Entry 8ZBA (electron microscopy, 3.57 A resolution); this record covers chains A and a of the 4 polymer chains in the assembly.

== Chain A (and a) ==
Protein: Non-structural protein 1
Source organism: Yellow fever virus 17D
Notes: chain a of this document is another copy of the same molecule, construct and numbering; everything in this record applies to it too
Reference sequence: P03314 (POLG_YEFV1); residues 1-352 here correspond to UniProt positions 779-1130 (UniProt number = residue number + 778)
Amino-acid sequence (358 residues; numbered 1 to 358; the number before each row is that of its first residue):
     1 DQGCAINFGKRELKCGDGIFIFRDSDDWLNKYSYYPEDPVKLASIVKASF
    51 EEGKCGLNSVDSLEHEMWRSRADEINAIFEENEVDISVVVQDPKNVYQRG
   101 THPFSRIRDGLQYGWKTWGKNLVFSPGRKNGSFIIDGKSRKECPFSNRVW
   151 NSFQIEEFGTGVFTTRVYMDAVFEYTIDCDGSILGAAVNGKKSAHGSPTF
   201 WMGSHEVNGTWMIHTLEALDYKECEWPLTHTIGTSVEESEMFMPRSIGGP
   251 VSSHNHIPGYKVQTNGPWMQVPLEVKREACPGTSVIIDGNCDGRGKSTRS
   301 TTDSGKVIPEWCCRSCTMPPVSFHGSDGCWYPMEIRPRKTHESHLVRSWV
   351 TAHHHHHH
Unresolved in the structure: 27-30, 109-128, 338-358 (chain a: 109-128, 160-164, 339-345, 352-358)
Disulfide bonds: C4-C15, C55-C143, C179-C224, C280-C329, C291-C312, C313-C316
Differences from the reference sequence: expression tag (353-358)
UniProt features mapped onto this chain:
  - site: A352 (Cleavage)
  - glycosylation (N-linked (GlcNAc...) asparagine): N130, N208
From the paper describing this entry:
  - self-association interface (contacts with another copy of this molecule); pairs are residue here / residue on that copy: F8-V162, F163-G16

== How chain A and chain a interact ==
Pairs across the interface - 87 pairs, chain A then chain a:
  D1(A) - I6(a)  hydrogen bond (backbone-backbone)
  D1(A) - N7(a)
  Q2(A) - I6(a)
  G3(A) - C4(a)
  G3(A) - A5(a)
  G3(A) - F22(a)
  C4(A) - G3(a)
  C4(A) - C4(a)  hydrogen bond (backbone-backbone)
  C4(A) - F22(a)  hydrophobic
  A5(A) - Q2(a)
  A5(A) - G3(a)
  A5(A) - F20(a)  hydrophobic
  A5(A) - F22(a)
  I6(A) - Q2(a)  hydrogen bond (backbone-backbone)
  K14(A) - F22(a)
  D17(A) - F22(a)
  D17(A) - R23(a)  hydrogen bond (backbone-backbone)
  G18(A) - I21(a)
  I19(A) - I21(a)  hydrogen bond (backbone-backbone)
  I19(A) - A187(a)  hydrophobic
  I19(A) - N189(a)
  I19(A) - K192(a)
  I19(A) - A194(a)  hydrophobic
  F20(A) - A5(a)  hydrophobic
  F20(A) - I19(a)
  F20(A) - F20(a)  hydrophobic
  F20(A) - F22(a)  hydrophobic
  F20(A) - N189(a)  hydrogen bond (backbone-side chain)
  I21(A) - G18(a)
  I21(A) - I19(a)  hydrogen bond (backbone-backbone)
  I21(A) - N189(a)
  F22(A) - G3(a)
  F22(A) - A5(a)  hydrophobic
  F22(A) - K14(a)
  F22(A) - C15(a)
  F22(A) - G16(a)
  F22(A) - D17(a)
  F22(A) - F20(a)  hydrophobic
  R23(A) - D17(a)  salt bridge
  S25(A) - K14(a)
  F158(A) - K10(a)
  G159(A) - K10(a)
  G159(A) - E12(a)
  T160(A) - K10(a)  hydrogen bond (backbone-backbone)
  T160(A) - R11(a)
  T160(A) - E12(a)  hydrogen bond (backbone-side chain)
  F163(A) - L13(a)  hydrophobic
  T165(A) - E12(a)
  G181(A) - G190(a)
  S182(A) - K191(a)
  L184(A) - N189(a)
  L184(A) - G190(a)  hydrogen bond (backbone-backbone)
  G185(A) - V188(a)
  A186(A) - A187(a)
  A186(A) - V188(a)  hydrogen bond (backbone-backbone)
  A187(A) - I19(a)  hydrophobic
  A187(A) - A186(a)
  A187(A) - A187(a)  hydrophobic
  V188(A) - G185(a)
  V188(A) - A186(a)  hydrogen bond (backbone-backbone)
  V188(A) - H230(a)
  N189(A) - F20(a)
  N189(A) - L184(a)
  N189(A) - H230(a)
  G190(A) - G181(a)
  G190(A) - S182(a)
  G190(A) - L184(a)
  K191(A) - S182(a)  hydrogen bond
  K192(A) - D1(a)  salt bridge
  A194(A) - I19(a)  hydrophobic
  L228(A) - G233(a)
  L228(A) - S235(a)
  T229(A) - I232(a)
  T229(A) - G233(a)
  T229(A) - H254(a)  hydrogen bond (backbone-side chain)
  H230(A) - V188(a)
  H230(A) - G190(a)  hydrogen bond (side chain-backbone)
  T231(A) - T231(a)
  T231(A) - I232(a)
  T231(A) - G233(a)  hydrogen bond (backbone-backbone)
  I232(A) - T229(a)
  I232(A) - T231(a)
  G233(A) - L228(a)
  G233(A) - T231(a)  hydrogen bond (backbone-backbone)
  T234(A) - T234(a)
  S235(A) - L228(a)
  H254(A) - T229(a)  hydrogen bond (side chain-backbone)
Interface residues without a listed pair, chain A (47 interface residues in all): G16, D24, E156, W201, W211, S253
Interface residues without a listed pair, chain a (49 interface residues in all): F8, G9, E156, S193, W201, W211, S253

== Summary ==
The interface between chain A and chain a involves 47 residues on one side and 49 on the other; the contacts
include 18 hydrogen bonds and 2 salt bridges. Polar contacts include R23(A)-D17(a), K192(A)-D1(a) and
F20(A)-N189(a). The paper reports a self-association interface involving F8(A) and F163(A).
Both chains are Non-structural protein 1 (Yellow fever virus 17D). Entry 8ZBA (CryoEM structure of
non-structural protein 1 tetramer from Yellow Fever Virus) was determined by electron microscopy together with
8ZB9 from the same study.
